PDB entry 2NB1 | solution NMR | chains A and C of the 4 polymer chains in the assembly

== Chain A ==
Protein: Tumor protein 63
From: Homo sapiens
Notes: fragment: Tetramerization domain of 63
UniProt: Q9H3D4 (P63_HUMAN); residues 2-60 here correspond to UniProt positions 397-455 (UniProt number = residue number + 395)
Sequence (60 residues; row label = number of the first residue in the row):
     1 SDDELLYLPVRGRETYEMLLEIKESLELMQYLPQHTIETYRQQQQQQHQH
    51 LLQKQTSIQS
Sequence notes: expression tag (1); engineered mutation E21 (Lys416 in Q9H3D4)

== Chain C ==
Protein: Tumor protein 63
From: Homo sapiens
Notes: fragment: Tetramerization domain of 63
UniProt: Q9H3D4 (P63_HUMAN); residues 1002-1060 here correspond to UniProt positions 397-455 (UniProt number = residue number - 605)
Sequence (60 residues; each row starts with the number of its first residue):
  1001 SDDELLYLPVRGRETYEMLLEIKESLELMQYLPQHTIETYRQQQQQQHQH
  1051 LLQKQTSIQS
Sequence notes: expression tag (1001); engineered mutation E1021 (Lys416 in Q9H3D4)

== Interface between chain A and chain C ==
Contacting residue pairs (33):
  S1(A) with R1013(C)
  D2(A) with R1013(C)
  D3(A) with R1011(C)
  E4(A) with V1010(C); R1011(C); R1013(C)
  L5(A) with V1010(C); R1011(C)
  L6(A) with P1009(C); V1010(C); Y1016(C)
  Y7(A) with L1008(C); P1009(C); Y1016(C)
  L8(A) with L1006(C); Y1007(C); L1008(C); Y1016(C)
  P9(A) with L1006(C); Y1007(C)
  V10(A) with E1004(C); L1005(C); L1006(C); K1023(C)
  R11(A) with D1003(C); E1004(C); E1027(C)
  R13(A) with D1002(C)
  T15(A) with K1023(C)
  Y16(A) with L1006(C)
  L19(A) with L1019(C)
  K23(A) with V1010(C); T1015(C)
Other interface residues (no listed pair), chain A (17 interface residues in all): L20
Other interface residues (no listed pair), chain C (17 interface residues in all): Q1030

== In short ==
Chain A and chain C each contribute 17 residues to their interface.
Both chains are Tumor protein 63 (Homo sapiens). Entry 2NB1 (P63/p73 hetero-tetramerisation domain) was
determined by solution NMR.
